1ZQQ - chains P and A of the 3 polymer chains in the assembly; structure by X-ray diffraction, 3.30 A resolution.

[Chain P]
Molecule: 7-nt DNA strand
Sequence (7 nucleotides; numbered 1 to 7; the number before each row is that of its first residue):
     1 TCTAATG
Ion coordination: Na+: DT6 (shared with Thr101(A), Val103(A), Ile106(A) of chain A); Mn2+: DG7 (shared with Asp190(A), Asp192(A) of chain A)

[Chain A]
Name: Protein (DNA polymerase beta (e.c.2.7.7.7))
Source organism: Homo sapiens
Reference sequence: P06746 (DPOB_HUMAN); residues 2-335 here correspond to UniProt positions 1-334 (UniProt number = residue number - 1)
Amino-acid sequence (335 residues; each row starts with the number of its first residue):
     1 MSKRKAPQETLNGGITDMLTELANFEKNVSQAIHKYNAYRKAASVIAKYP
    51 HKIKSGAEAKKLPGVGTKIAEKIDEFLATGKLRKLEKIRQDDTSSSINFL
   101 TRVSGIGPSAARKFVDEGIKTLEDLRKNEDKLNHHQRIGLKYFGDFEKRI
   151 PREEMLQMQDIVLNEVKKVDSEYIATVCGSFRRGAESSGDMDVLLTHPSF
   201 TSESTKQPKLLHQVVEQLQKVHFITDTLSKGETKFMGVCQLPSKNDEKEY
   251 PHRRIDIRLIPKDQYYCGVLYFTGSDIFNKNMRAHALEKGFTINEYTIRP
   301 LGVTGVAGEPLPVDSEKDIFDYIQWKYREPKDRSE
Unresolved in the structure: 1-8
Ion coordination: Na+ site 1 near Leu62 (its only coordinating residue here); Na+ site 2: Thr101, Val103, Ile106 (shared with DT6(P) of chain P); Mn2+ site 1 near Asn133 (its only coordinating residue here); Mn2+ site 2: Asp190, Asp192 (shared with DG7(P) of chain P)
UniProt features mapped onto this chain:
  - binding site (K(+)): Lys61
  - binding site (Na(+)): Lys61

[How chain P and chain A interact]
Pairs across the interface (11; chain P residue first):
  DA5(P) with Gly105(A), phosphate contact; Ile106(A), phosphate contact; Gly107(A), hydrogen bond to the phosphate; Pro108(A), phosphate contact; Ser109(A), hydrogen bond to the phosphate; Ala110(A), hydrogen bond to the phosphate
  DT6(P) with Val103(A), phosphate contact; Gly105(A), hydrogen bond to the phosphate; Ile106(A), hydrogen bond to the phosphate; Lys234(A), base contact
  DG7(P) with Asp192(A), phosphate contact
Interface residues without a listed pair, chain P (4 interface residues in all): DA4
Interface residues without a listed pair, chain A (17 interface residues in all): Thr101, Ser104, His135, Asp190, Met236, Arg254, Asp256, Arg258

[In short]
4 residues of chain P face 17 of chain A across their interface, with 5 hydrogen bonds. Polar pairs include
DA5(P)-Gly107(A), DA5(P)-Ser109(A) and DA5(P)-Ala110(A). UniProt lists K+-binding residue Lys61(A) and
Na+-binding residue Lys61(A) on chain A.
Chain P is a 7-nt DNA strand and chain A is Protein (DNA polymerase beta (e.c.2.7.7.7)) (Homo sapiens); the
structure, DNA polymerase beta (pol B) (e.c.2.7.7.7) complexed with seven base pairs of DNA; soaked in the
..., was determined by X-ray diffraction (same publication as 1ZQA, 1ZQB, 1ZQC, 1ZQD, 1ZQE, 1ZQG and 28
further entries).
